PDB entry 7C7S | electron microscopy, 2.90 A resolution | chains A and B

# Chain A
Name: Gamma-aminobutyric acid type B receptor subunit 1
Organism: Homo sapiens
Reference sequence: Q9UBS5 (GABR1_HUMAN); numbering as in UniProt (aligned over 15-919)
Chain sequence (937 residues; numbered -1 to 935; the number before each row is that of its first residue; numbers below 1 keep their minus sign (Met-1 is residue -1)):
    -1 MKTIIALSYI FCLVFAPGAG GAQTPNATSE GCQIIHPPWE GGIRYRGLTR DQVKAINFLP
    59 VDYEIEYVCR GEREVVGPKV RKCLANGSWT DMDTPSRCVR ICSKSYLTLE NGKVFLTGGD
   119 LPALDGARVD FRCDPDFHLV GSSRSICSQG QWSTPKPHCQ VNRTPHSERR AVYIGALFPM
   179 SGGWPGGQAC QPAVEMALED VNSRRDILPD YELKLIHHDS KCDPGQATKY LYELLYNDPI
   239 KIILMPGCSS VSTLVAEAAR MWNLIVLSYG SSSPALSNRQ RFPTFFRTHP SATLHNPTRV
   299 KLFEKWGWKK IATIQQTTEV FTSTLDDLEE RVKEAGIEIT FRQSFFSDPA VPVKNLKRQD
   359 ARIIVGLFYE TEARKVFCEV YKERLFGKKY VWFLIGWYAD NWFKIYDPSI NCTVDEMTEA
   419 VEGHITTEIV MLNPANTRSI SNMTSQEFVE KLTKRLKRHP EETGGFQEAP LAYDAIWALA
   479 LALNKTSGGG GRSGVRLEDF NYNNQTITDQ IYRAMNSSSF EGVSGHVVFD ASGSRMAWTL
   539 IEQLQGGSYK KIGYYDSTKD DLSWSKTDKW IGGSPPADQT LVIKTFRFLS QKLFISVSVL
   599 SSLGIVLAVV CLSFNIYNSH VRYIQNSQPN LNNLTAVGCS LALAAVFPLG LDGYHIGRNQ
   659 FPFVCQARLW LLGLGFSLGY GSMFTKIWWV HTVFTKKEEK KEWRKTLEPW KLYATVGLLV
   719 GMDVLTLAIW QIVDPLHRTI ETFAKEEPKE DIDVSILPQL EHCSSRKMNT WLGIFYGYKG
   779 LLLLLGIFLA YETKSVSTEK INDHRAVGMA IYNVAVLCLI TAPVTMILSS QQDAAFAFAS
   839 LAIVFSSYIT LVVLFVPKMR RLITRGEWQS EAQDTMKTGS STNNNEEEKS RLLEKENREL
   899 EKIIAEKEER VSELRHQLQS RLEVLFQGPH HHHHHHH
Disordered / not traced: -1 to 163, 486-491, 695-704, 865-935
Disulfide bonds: Cys220-Cys246, Cys376-Cys410, Cys663-Cys761
Glycans and other covalent adducts: N-acetylglucosamine (NAG) linked to Asn409, Asn440, Asn482, Asn502, Asn514
Sequence notes: expression tag (-1 to 14, 920-935)
Small-molecule neighbours: cgp 54626 (2BV; (R)-(cyclohexylmethyl)[(2S)-3-{[(1S)-1-(3,4-dichlorophenyl)ethyl]amino}-2-hydroxypropyl]phosphinic acid): Gly181, Trp182, Cys246, Ser247, Gly268, Ser269, Ser270, Ser271, His287, Tyr367, Trp395, Met429, Glu466

# Chain B
Name: Gamma-aminobutyric acid type B receptor subunit 2
Organism: Homo sapiens
Reference sequence: O75899 (GABR2_HUMAN); residues 41-819 here = UniProt positions 41-819
Chain sequence (808 residues; numbered 12 to 819; the number before each row is that of its first residue):
    12 MKTIIALSYI FCLVFADYKD DDDKGSGGSG WARGAPRPPP SSPPLSIMGL MPLTKEVAKG
    72 SIGRGVLPAV ELAIEQIRNE SLLRPYFLDL RLYDTECDNA KGLKAFYDAI KYGPNHLMVF
   132 GGVCPSVTSI IAESLQGWNL VQLSFAATTP VLADKKKYPY FFRTVPSDNA VNPAILKLLK
   192 HYQWKRVGTL TQDVQRFSEV RNDLTGVLYG EDIEISDTES FSNDPCTSVK KLKGNDVRII
   252 LGQFDQNMAA KVFCCAYEEN MYGSKYQWII PGWYEPSWWE QVHTEANSSR CLRKNLLAAM
   312 EGYIGVDFEP LSSKQIKTIS GKTPQQYERE YNNKRSGVGP SKFHGYAYDG IWVIAKTLQR
   372 AMETLHASSR HQRIQDFNYT DHTLGRIILN AMNETNFFGV TGQVVFRNGE RMGTIKFTQF
   432 QDSREVKVGE YNAVADTLEI INDTIRFQGS EPPKDKTIIL EQLRKISLPL YSILSALTIL
   492 GMIMASAFLF FNIKNRNQKL IKMSSPYMNN LIILGGMLSY ASIFLFGLDG SFVSEKTFET
   552 LCTVRTWILT VGYTTAFGAM FAKTWRVHAI FKNVKMKKKI IKDQKLLVIV GGMLLIDLCI
   612 LICWQAVDPL RRTVEKYSME PDPAGRDISI RPLLEHCENT HMTIWLGIVY AYKGLLMLFG
   672 CFLAWETRNV SIPALNDSKY IGMSVYNVGI MCIIGAAVSF LTRDQPNVQF CIVALVIIFC
   732 STITLCLVFV PKLITLRTNP DAATQNRRFQ FTQNQKKEDS KTSTSVTSVN QASTSRLEGL
   792 QSENHRLRMK ITELDKDLEE VTMQLQDT
Disordered / not traced: 12-52, 294-301, 377-385, 585-594, 750-819
Disulfide bonds: Cys108-Cys135, Cys237-Cys266, Cys265-Cys302, Cys553-Cys648
Glycans and other covalent adducts: N-acetylglucosamine (NAG) linked to Asn389, Asn404, Asn453
Sequence notes: expression tag (12-40)
What the authors report for this chain:
  - mutagenesis - L686P: decreased signaling (citing earlier work)

# Interface between chain A and chain B
Pairs across the interface (32):
  Asp221(A) - Glu144(B)
  Gly223(A) - Glu144(B)
  Gly223(A) - Ser145(B)
  Thr226(A) - Leu114(B)
  Thr226(A) - Tyr118(B)  hydrogen bond (backbone-side chain)
  Thr226(A) - Ser145(B)
  Lys227(A) - Gly148(B)
  Lys227(A) - Trp149(B)
  Leu229(A) - Tyr118(B)
  Tyr230(A) - Tyr118(B)  hydrophobic
  Tyr230(A) - Ile121(B)
  Tyr230(A) - Lys122(B)
  Tyr230(A) - Trp149(B)  hydrophobic
  Tyr234(A) - Tyr118(B)
  Tyr234(A) - Asp119(B)  hydrogen bond
  Tyr234(A) - Lys122(B)
  Glu255(A) - Ala111(B)
  Arg258(A) - Asp109(B)  salt bridge
  Arg258(A) - Ala111(B)
  Met259(A) - Ala111(B)  hydrophobic
  Met259(A) - Lys112(B)
  Trp260(A) - Lys115(B)
  Trp260(A) - Tyr118(B)  hydrophobic
  His689(A) - Glu677(B)  salt bridge
  Phe692(A) - Lys583(B)
  Leu783(A) - Phe673(B)  hydrophobic
  Phe786(A) - Phe670(B)  hydrophobic
  Phe786(A) - Phe673(B)  hydrophobic
  Phe786(A) - Leu674(B)  hydrophobic
  Glu790(A) - His579(B)  salt bridge
  Glu790(A) - Lys583(B)
  Glu790(A) - Glu677(B)
Also at the interface, not in a pair above, chain A (23 interface residues in all): Pro222, Leu252, Ala256, Trp686, Thr693, Leu779, Leu787
Also at the interface, not in a pair above, chain B (24 interface residues in all): Asn110, Ile141, Phe582, Leu669, Trp676
Interface features reported in the paper:
  - residue pairs: Phe786(A)-Phe673(B), Phe670(B)-Phe786(A)
  - interface residues, chain A: His689(A), Phe786(A), Glu790(A)
  - interface residues, chain B: His579(B), Phe670(B), Phe673(B), Glu677(B)

# Summary
The interface between chain A and chain B involves 23 residues on one side and 24 on the other, with 2
hydrogen bonds and 3 salt bridges. Among the polar pairs are Arg258(A)-Asp109(B), His689(A)-Glu677(B) and
Glu790(A)-His579(B). The paper describes contacts between Phe786(A) and Phe673(B) and Phe670(B) and Phe786(A).
The paper reports that L686P of chain B reduces signaling; interface residues His689(A), Phe786(A) and
His579(B) among others.
Chain A is Gamma-aminobutyric acid type B receptor subunit 1 and chain B is Gamma-aminobutyric acid type B
receptor subunit 2, both from Homo sapiens; the structure, Cryo-EM structure of the CGP54626-bound human
GABA(B) receptor in inactive state, was determined by electron microscopy (same publication as 7C7Q).
